6A5T - chains T and d of the 23 polymer chains in the assembly; structure by electron microscopy, 6.70 A resolution (low resolution: residue-level contacts below are approximate; hydrogen-bond / salt-bridge calls are withheld).

[Chain T]
Molecule: 198-nt DNA strand
Sequence (198 nucleotides; numbered -72 to 125; the number before each row is that of its first residue; numbers below 1 keep their minus sign (DA-72 is residue -72)):
   -72 ATCAGAATCC CGGTGCCGAG GCCGCTCAAT TGGTCGTAGA CAGCTCTAGC ACCGCTTAAA
   -12 CGCACGTACG CGCTGTCCCC CGCGTTTTAA CCGCCAAGGG GATTACACCC AAGACACCAG
    48 GCACGAGACA GAAAAAAACA ACGAAAACGG CCACCACCCA AACACACCAA ACACAAGAGC
   108 TAATTGACTG ACGTAAGC
Unresolved in the structure: 54-125

[Chain d]
Molecule: Histone H2B type 1-J
Source organism: Homo sapiens
UniProt: P06899 (H2B1J_HUMAN); residues -3 to 122 here correspond to UniProt positions 1-126 (UniProt number = residue number + 4)
Amino-acid sequence (129 residues; row label = number of the first residue in the row; numbers below 1 keep their minus sign (Gly-6 is residue -6)):
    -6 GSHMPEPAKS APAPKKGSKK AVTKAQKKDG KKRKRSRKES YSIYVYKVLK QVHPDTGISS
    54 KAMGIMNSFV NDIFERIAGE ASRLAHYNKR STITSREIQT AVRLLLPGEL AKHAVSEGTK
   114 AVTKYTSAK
Unresolved in the structure: -6 to 27
Sequence notes: expression tag (-6 to -4)
Swiss-Prot annotation at these positions:
  - modified residue: Pro-2 (N-acetylproline), Glu-1 (ADP-ribosyl glutamic acid), Lys2 (N6-(2-hydroxyisobutyryl)lysine), Ser3 (ADP-ribosylserine), Lys8 (N6-(beta-hydroxybutyryl)lysine), Lys9 (N6-(2-hydroxyisobutyryl)lysine), Ser11 (Phosphoserine), Lys12 (N6-acetyllysine), Lys13 (N6-(beta-hydroxybutyryl)lysine), Lys17 (N6-(2-hydroxyisobutyryl)lysine), Lys20 (N6-(2-hydroxyisobutyryl)lysine), Lys21 (N6-(2-hydroxyisobutyryl)lysine), Lys31 (N6-(2-hydroxyisobutyryl)lysine), Glu32 (PolyADP-ribosyl glutamic acid), Ser33 (Phosphoserine), Lys40 (N6-(2-hydroxyisobutyryl)lysine), Lys43 (N6-(2-hydroxyisobutyryl)lysine), Lys54 (N6,N6-dimethyllysine), Arg76 (Dimethylated arginine), Lys82 (N6,N6,N6-trimethyllysine) and 6 more in UniProt
  - glycosylation: Ser109 (O-linked (GlcNAc) serine)
  - cross-link (Glycyl lysine isopeptide (Lys-Gly)): Lys2 (interchain with G-Cter in SUMO2), Lys17 (interchain with G-Cter in SUMO2), Lys31 (interchain with G-Cter in ubiquitin), Lys117 (interchain with G-Cter in ubiquitin)

[Interface between chain T and chain d]
Pairs across the interface (14; chain T residue first):
  DA-54(T) - Ile51(d)
  DA-54(T) - Ser53(d)
  DG-53(T) - Tyr39(d)
  DG-53(T) - Gly50(d)
  DG-53(T) - Ile51(d)
  DG-52(T) - Tyr39(d)
  DC-46(T) - Arg30(d)
  DA-45(T) - Arg30(d)
  DT-42(T) - Lys122(d)
  DA-35(T) - Thr85(d)
  DG-34(T) - Arg83(d)
  DG-34(T) - Ser84(d)
  DG-34(T) - Thr85(d)
  DA-33(T) - Arg83(d)
Also at the interface, not in a pair above, chain d (10 interface residues in all): Lys43

[Summary]
The interface between chain T and chain d involves 9 residues on one side and 10 on the other.
Here chain T is a 198-nt DNA strand and chain d is Histone H2B type 1-J (Homo sapiens). Entry 6A5T (RNA
polymerase II elongation complex stalled at SHL(-1) of the nucleosome) was determined by electron microscopy,
deposited together with 6A5L, 6A5O, 6A5P, 6A5R, 6A5U and 6INQ.
